Entry 1M6Y (X-ray diffraction, 1.90 A resolution); this record covers chain A.

# Chain A
Protein: S-adenosyl-methyltransferase mraW
From: Thermotoga maritima
Reference sequence: Q9WZX6 (MRAW_THEMA); residues 1-299 here = UniProt positions 1-299
Sequence (301 residues; row label = number of the first residue in the row; numbers below 1 keep their minus sign (Gly-1 is residue -1)):
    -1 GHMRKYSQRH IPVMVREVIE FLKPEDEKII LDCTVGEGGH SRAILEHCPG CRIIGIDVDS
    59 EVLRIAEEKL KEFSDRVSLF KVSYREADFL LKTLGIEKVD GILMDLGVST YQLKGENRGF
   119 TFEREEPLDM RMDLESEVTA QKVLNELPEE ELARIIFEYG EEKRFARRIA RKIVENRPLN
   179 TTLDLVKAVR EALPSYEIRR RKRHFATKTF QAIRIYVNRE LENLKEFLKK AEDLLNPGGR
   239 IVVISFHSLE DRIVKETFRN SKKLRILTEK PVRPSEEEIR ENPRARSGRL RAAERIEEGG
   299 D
Not modelled in the structure: -1 to 1, 295-299
Disulfides: Cys46-Cys49
Modified positions: Mse1 (selenomethionine); Mse12, Mse102, Mse128, Mse130 (selenomethionine; parent Met)
Sequence notes: cloning artifact (-1 to 0); modified residue (1, 12, 102, 128, 130)
Residues lining bound ligands: S-adenosylhomocysteine (SAH): His8, Pro10, Cys31, Thr32, Val33, Gly34, Glu35, Gly36, Gly37, His38, Ile54, Asp55, Val56, Asp57, Val60, Val80, Ser81, Tyr82, Asp103, Gly105, Val106, Ser107, Gln110, Mse130, Asn221, Arg282
From the paper describing this entry:
  - binding site for S-adenosylhomocysteine: His8, Glu35, Gly36, Gly37, His38, Asp55, Val56, Ser81, Tyr82, Asp103, Gly105 to Ser107, Gln110, Mse130, Asn221, Arg282
  - contacts within the chain: Asp103-Arg282

# In short
Chain A binds S-adenosylhomocysteine. From the paper: a binding site for S-adenosylhomocysteine at His8, Glu35
and Gly36 among others; contacts within the chain involving Asp103 and Arg282.
Chain A is S-adenosyl-methyltransferase mraW (Thermotoga maritima); the structure, Crystal Structure Analysis
of TM0872, a Putative SAM-dependent Methyltransferase, Complexed with SAH, was determined by X-ray diffraction
together with 1N2X from the same study.
